1RS9 - chains A and B; structure by X-ray diffraction, 2.22 A resolution.

Chain A (and B):
Name: Nitric-oxide synthase, endothelial
Organism: Bos taurus
Notes: EC 1.14.13.39; fragment: heme domain; chain B of this document is another copy of the same molecule, construct and numbering; everything in this record applies to it too
Reference sequence: P29473 (NOS3_BOVIN); residues 67-482 here correspond to UniProt positions 66-481 (UniProt number = residue number - 1)
Amino-acid sequence (416 residues; row label = number of the first residue in the row):
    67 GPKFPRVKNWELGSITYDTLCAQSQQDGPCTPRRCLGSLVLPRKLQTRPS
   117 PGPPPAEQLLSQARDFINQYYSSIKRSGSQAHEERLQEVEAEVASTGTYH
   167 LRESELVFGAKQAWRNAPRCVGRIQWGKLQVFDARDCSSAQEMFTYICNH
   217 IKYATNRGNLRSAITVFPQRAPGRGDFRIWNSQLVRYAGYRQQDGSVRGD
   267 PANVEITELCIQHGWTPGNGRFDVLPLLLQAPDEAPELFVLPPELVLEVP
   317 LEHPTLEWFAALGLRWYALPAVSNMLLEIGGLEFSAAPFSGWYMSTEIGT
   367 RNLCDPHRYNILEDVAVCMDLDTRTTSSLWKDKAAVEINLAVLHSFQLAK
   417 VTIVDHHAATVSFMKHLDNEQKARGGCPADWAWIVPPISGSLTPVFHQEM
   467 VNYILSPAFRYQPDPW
Disordered / not traced: 110-119 (chain B: 67-68, 110-119)
Metal / ion sites: Zn2+: Cys-96, Cys-101 (shared with Cys-96(B), Cys-101(B) of chain B); heme Fe near Cys-186 (its only coordinating residue here)
Ligand contacts:
  - D-phenylalanine-D-nitroarginine amide (D7P; D-phenylalanyl-n~5~-[(2,2-dihydroxyhydrazino)(imino)methyl]-D-ornithinamide): Val-106, Leu-107, Ser-248, Gln-249, Arg-252, Pro-336, Val-338, Phe-355, Ser-356, Gly-357, Trp-358, Tyr-359, Glu-363, Trp-449, Tyr-477
  - tetrahydrobiopterin (H4B), molecule 1: Trp-76, Trp-447, Phe-462, His-463, Gln-464, Glu-465
  - tetrahydrobiopterin (H4B), molecule 2: Ser-104, Val-106, Arg-367, Ala-448, Trp-449
  - heme (HEM): Trp-180, Ala-183, Arg-185, Cys-186, Val-187, Gly-188, Gln-191, Leu-195, Ser-228, Met-341, Phe-355, Ser-356, Gly-357, Trp-358, Tyr-359, Met-360, Glu-363, Val-420, Trp-449, Phe-475, Tyr-477

How chain A and chain B interact:
Contacting residue pairs (122):
  Gly-67(A) with Arg-109(B)
  Pro-68(A) with Arg-109(B), hydrogen bond (backbone-side chain)
  Phe-70(A) with Arg-109(B), hydrogen bond (backbone-side chain)
  Pro-71(A) with Leu-102(B), hydrophobic
  Arg-72(A) with Leu-105(B); Arg-109(B)
  Trp-76(A) with Val-106(B); His-373(B), hydrogen bond (backbone-side chain)
  Glu-77(A) with Pro-372(B); His-373(B)
  Tyr-83(A) with Arg-109(B)
  Cys-87(A) with Arg-99(B), hydrogen bond (backbone-side chain)
  Ser-90(A) with Arg-99(B), hydrogen bond (backbone-side chain)
  Asp-93(A) with Pro-98(B); Arg-99(B)
  Gly-94(A) with Pro-98(B), hydrogen bond (backbone-backbone)
  Cys-96(A) with Cys-96(B), hydrophobic; Thr-97(B); Pro-98(B); Cys-101(B), hydrophobic
  Thr-97(A) with Cys-96(B)
  Pro-98(A) with Asp-93(B); Gly-94(B), hydrogen bond (backbone-backbone); Cys-96(B)
  Arg-99(A) with Ser-90(B), hydrogen bond (side chain-backbone); Tyr-469(B)
  Arg-100(A) with Asn-468(B)
  Cys-101(A) with Cys-96(B), hydrophobic; Cys-101(B), hydrophobic; Val-467(B); Asn-468(B), hydrogen bond (backbone-backbone)
  Leu-102(A) with Pro-71(B), hydrophobic; Val-467(B), hydrophobic
  Ser-104(A) with Trp-447(B); Glu-465(B); Met-466(B), hydrogen bond (side chain-backbone)
  Leu-105(A) with Arg-72(B); Glu-465(B); Met-466(B)
  Val-106(A) with Trp-76(B); Glu-465(B), hydrogen bond (backbone-side chain)
  Leu-107(A) with Trp-76(B), hydrophobic
  Thr-366(A) with Ser-457(B)
  Arg-367(A) with Ser-457(B); Phe-462(B)
  Asp-371(A) with His-463(B), salt bridge
  Pro-372(A) with Glu-77(B)
  His-373(A) with Trp-76(B); Glu-77(B); His-463(B)
  Thr-392(A) with Asp-421(B), hydrogen bond; His-423(B)
  Ser-393(A) with Leu-406(B); Leu-409(B); Gln-413(B); Asp-421(B), hydrogen bond (backbone-side chain)
  Ser-394(A) with Leu-406(B)
  Leu-395(A) with Val-402(B); Asn-405(B); Leu-406(B); Leu-409(B), hydrophobic; His-422(B)
  Lys-397(A) with His-423(B); Leu-458(B)
  Asp-398(A) with Val-402(B); His-422(B), salt bridge; His-423(B), salt bridge; Ser-455(B), hydrogen bond; Leu-458(B)
  Lys-399(A) with Val-402(B); Glu-403(B); Leu-406(B)
  Ala-401(A) with Leu-458(B), hydrophobic
  Val-402(A) with Leu-395(B)
  Glu-403(A) with Lys-399(B), salt bridge
  Asn-405(A) with Leu-395(B)
  Leu-406(A) with Ser-393(B); Ser-394(B); Leu-395(B); Lys-399(B)
  Leu-409(A) with Ser-393(B); Leu-395(B), hydrophobic
  Gln-413(A) with Ser-393(B)
  Asp-421(A) with Thr-392(B), hydrogen bond; Ser-393(B), hydrogen bond (side chain-backbone)
  His-422(A) with Leu-395(B); Asp-398(B), salt bridge
  His-423(A) with Thr-392(B); Lys-397(B); Asp-398(B), salt bridge
  Trp-447(A) with Ser-104(B); Ala-448(B), hydrophobic
  Ala-448(A) with Trp-447(B), hydrophobic
  Pro-453(A) with Ser-455(B); Gly-456(B), hydrogen bond (backbone-backbone); Ser-457(B), hydrogen bond (backbone-backbone)
  Ile-454(A) with Ser-455(B)
  Ser-455(A) with Asp-398(B), hydrogen bond; Pro-453(B); Ile-454(B); Ser-455(B)
  Gly-456(A) with Pro-453(B), hydrogen bond (backbone-backbone)
  Ser-457(A) with Thr-366(B); Arg-367(B); Pro-453(B), hydrogen bond (backbone-backbone)
  Leu-458(A) with Ala-401(B), hydrophobic
  Phe-462(A) with Arg-367(B)
  His-463(A) with Asp-371(B); His-373(B)
  Glu-465(A) with Ser-104(B); Leu-105(B); Val-106(B), hydrogen bond (side chain-backbone)
  Met-466(A) with Cys-101(B); Ser-104(B), hydrogen bond (backbone-side chain); Leu-105(B)
  Val-467(A) with Arg-100(B); Cys-101(B); Leu-102(B), hydrophobic
  Asn-468(A) with Arg-100(B); Cys-101(B), hydrogen bond (backbone-backbone)
  Tyr-469(A) with Arg-99(B); Arg-100(B)
Other interface residues (no listed pair), chain A (65 interface residues in all): Ala-88, Gly-103, Cys-370, Leu-378, Ala-424
Other interface residues (no listed pair), chain B (62 interface residues in all): Cys-87, Gln-92, Gly-103, Leu-107, Cys-370, Leu-378, Ala-424

In short:
The interface between chain A and chain B involves 65 residues on one side and 62 on the other, with 24
hydrogen bonds and 6 salt bridges. Polar pairs include Asp-371(A)/His-463(B), Asp-398(A)/His-422(B) and
Asp-398(A)/His-423(B). Ligands of chain A: heme, tetrahydrobiopterin and D-phenylalanine-D-nitroarginine
amide.
Both chains are Nitric-oxide synthase, endothelial (Bos taurus). Entry 1RS9 (Bovine endothelial NOS heme
domain with D-phenylalanine-D-nitroarginine amide bound) was determined by X-ray diffraction together with
1RS8, 1RS6 and 1RS7 from the same study.
